PDB entry 7URR | electron microscopy, 4.70 A resolution (low resolution: residue-level contacts below are approximate; hydrogen-bond / salt-bridge calls are withheld) | chains A and B

== Chain A (and B) ==
Protein: GEA2 isoform 1
Source organism: Saccharomyces cerevisiae
Notes: chain B of this document is another copy of the same molecule, construct and numbering; everything in this record applies to it too
UniProt: A0A8H8ULJ2 (A0A8H8ULJ2_YEASX); numbering as in UniProt (aligned over 1-1459)
Amino-acid sequence (1459 residues; numbered 1 to 1459; the number before each row is that of its first residue):
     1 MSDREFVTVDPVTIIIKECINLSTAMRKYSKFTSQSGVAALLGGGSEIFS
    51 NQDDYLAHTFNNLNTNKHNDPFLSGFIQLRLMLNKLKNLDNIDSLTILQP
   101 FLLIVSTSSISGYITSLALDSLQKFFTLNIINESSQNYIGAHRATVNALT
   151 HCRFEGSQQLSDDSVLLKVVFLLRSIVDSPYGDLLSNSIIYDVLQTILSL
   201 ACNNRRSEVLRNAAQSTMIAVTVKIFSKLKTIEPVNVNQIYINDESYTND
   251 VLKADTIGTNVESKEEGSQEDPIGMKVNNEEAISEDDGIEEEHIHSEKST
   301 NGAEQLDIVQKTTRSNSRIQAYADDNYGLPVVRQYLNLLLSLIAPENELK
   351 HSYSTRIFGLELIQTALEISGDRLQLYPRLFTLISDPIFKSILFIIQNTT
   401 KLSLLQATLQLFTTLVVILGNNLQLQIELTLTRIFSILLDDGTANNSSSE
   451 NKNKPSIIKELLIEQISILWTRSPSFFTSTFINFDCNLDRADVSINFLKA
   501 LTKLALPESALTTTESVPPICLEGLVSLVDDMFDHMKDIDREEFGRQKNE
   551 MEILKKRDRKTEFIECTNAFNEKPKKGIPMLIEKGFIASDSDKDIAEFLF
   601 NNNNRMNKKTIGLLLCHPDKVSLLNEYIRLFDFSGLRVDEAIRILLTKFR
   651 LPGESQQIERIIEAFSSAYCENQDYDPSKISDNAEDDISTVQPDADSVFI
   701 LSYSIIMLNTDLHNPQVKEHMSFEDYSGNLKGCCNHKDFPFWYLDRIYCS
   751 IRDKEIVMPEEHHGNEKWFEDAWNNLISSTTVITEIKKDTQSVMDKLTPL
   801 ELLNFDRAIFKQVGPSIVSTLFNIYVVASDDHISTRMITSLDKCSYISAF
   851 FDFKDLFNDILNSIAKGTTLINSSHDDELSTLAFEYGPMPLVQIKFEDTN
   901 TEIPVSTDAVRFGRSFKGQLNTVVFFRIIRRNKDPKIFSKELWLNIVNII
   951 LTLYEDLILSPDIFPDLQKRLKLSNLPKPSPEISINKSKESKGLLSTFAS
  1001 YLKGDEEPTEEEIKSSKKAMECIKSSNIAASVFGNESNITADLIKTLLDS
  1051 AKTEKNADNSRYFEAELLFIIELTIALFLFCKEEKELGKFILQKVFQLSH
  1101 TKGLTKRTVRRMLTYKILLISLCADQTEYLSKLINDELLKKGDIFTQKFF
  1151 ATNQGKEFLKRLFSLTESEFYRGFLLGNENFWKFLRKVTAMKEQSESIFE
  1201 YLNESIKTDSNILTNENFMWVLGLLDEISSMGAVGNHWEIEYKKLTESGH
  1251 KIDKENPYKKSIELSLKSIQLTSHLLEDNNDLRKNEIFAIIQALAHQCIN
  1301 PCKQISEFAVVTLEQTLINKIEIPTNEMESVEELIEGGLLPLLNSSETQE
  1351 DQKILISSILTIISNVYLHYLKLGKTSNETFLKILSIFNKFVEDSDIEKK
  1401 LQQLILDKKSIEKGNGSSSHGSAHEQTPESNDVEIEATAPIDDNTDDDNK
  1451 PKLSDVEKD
Unresolved in the structure: 1-10, 27-70, 261-321, 441-454, 873-888, 893-902, 988-1003, 1235-1258, 1346-1349, 1416-1459 (chain B: 1-10, 27-70, 155-161, 231-328, 441-454, 546-553, 759-764, 780-798, 872-888, 893-902, 987-1006, 1235-1258, 1345-1351, 1393-1394, 1416-1459)
Reported in the primary citation:
  - self-association interface (contacts with another copy of this molecule): Lys124
  - mutagenesis - Y1001D: abolished growth
  - mutagenesis - Y1001D: unchanged expression
  - mutagenesis - Y1001D: unchanged catalytic activity on DeltaN17-Arf1
  - mutagenesis - Y1001D: abolished localization
  - mutagenesis - Y1001D: abolished catalytic activity on myristoylated-Arf1

== Interface between chain A and chain B ==
Residue-residue contacts (54):
  Val12(A) - Arg472(B)
  Thr13(A) - Arg472(B)
  Ile14(A) - Glu368(B)
  Ile16(A) - Thr471(B)
  Ile16(A) - Arg472(B)
  Lys17(A) - Gln410(B)
  Lys17(A) - Thr413(B)
  Lys17(A) - Thr414(B)
  Lys17(A) - Ile468(B)
  Glu18(A) - Gln410(B)
  Ile20(A) - Glu464(B)
  Ile20(A) - Gln465(B)
  Asn21(A) - Gln406(B)
  Asn21(A) - Gln410(B)
  Asn21(A) - Gln465(B)
  Arg80(A) - Ser467(B)
  Leu83(A) - Arg472(B)
  Asn84(A) - Arg472(B)
  Thr127(A) - Val223(B)
  Leu128(A) - Glu368(B)
  Ser164(A) - Val209(B)
  Leu167(A) - Val209(B)
  Leu167(A) - Ala213(B)
  Lys168(A) - Asn212(B)
  Phe171(A) - Phe171(B)
  Phe171(A) - Arg174(B)
  Arg174(A) - Phe171(B)
  Arg174(A) - Arg174(B)
  Val209(A) - Leu167(B)
  Val209(A) - Val209(B)
  Asn212(A) - Ser164(B)
  Asn212(A) - Lys168(B)
  Ser216(A) - Phe171(B)
  Val223(A) - Thr127(B)
  Gln364(A) - Lys17(B)
  Glu368(A) - Ile14(B)
  Glu368(A) - Leu128(B)
  Ile369(A) - Leu128(B)
  Gln406(A) - Thr24(B)
  Gln410(A) - Lys17(B)
  Thr413(A) - Lys17(B)
  Thr414(A) - Lys17(B)
  Ile418(A) - Pro11(B)
  Glu464(A) - Ile20(B)
  Gln465(A) - Ile20(B)
  Ile468(A) - Lys17(B)
  Ile468(A) - Ile20(B)
  Thr471(A) - Asn84(B)
  Arg472(A) - Val12(B)
  Arg472(A) - Thr13(B)
  Arg472(A) - Ile14(B)
  Arg472(A) - Ile15(B)
  Arg472(A) - Ile16(B)
  Arg472(A) - Lys85(B)
Other interface residues (no listed pair), chain A (45 interface residues in all): Leu81, Lys87, Gln123, Lys124, Leu160, Asp163, Ala213, Ile219, Glu361, Val417
Other interface residues (no listed pair), chain B (46 interface residues in all): Asn21, Ser23, Arg80, Lys124, Glu208, Ser216, Ile219, Gln364, Val417, Pro474, Ile520, Glu523, Ser527

== Summary ==
45 residues of chain A face 46 of chain B across their interface. The paper reports that Y1001D of chain A
abolishes growth; a self-association interface involving Lys124(A).
Chain A and chain B are both GEA2 isoform 1 (Saccharomyces cerevisiae); the structure, Gea2 closed/open
conformation (composite structure), was determined by electron microscopy (same publication as 7URO, 7UT4 and
7UTH).
